6OJQ - chains A and K of the 3 polymer chains in the assembly; structure by electron microscopy, 3.67 A resolution.

[Chain A]
Molecule: Tubulin alpha-1B chain
Source organism: Bos taurus
UniProt: P81947 (TBA1B_BOVIN); numbering as in UniProt (aligned over 1-437)
Chain sequence (437 residues; each row starts with the number of its first residue):
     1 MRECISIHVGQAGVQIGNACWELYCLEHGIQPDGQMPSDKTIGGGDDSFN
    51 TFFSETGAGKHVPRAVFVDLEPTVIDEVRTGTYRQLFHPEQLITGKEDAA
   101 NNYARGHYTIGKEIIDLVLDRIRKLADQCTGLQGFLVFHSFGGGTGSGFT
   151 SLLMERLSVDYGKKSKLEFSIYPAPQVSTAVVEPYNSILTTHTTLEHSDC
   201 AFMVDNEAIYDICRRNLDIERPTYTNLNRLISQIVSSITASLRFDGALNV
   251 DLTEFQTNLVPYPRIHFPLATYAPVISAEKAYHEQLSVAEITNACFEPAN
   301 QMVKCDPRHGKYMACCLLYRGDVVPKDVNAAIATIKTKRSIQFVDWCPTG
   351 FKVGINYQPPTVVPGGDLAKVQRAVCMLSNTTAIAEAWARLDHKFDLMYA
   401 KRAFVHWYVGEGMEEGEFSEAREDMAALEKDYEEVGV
Disordered / not traced: 38-46
Ion coordination: Mg2+: E71 (together with GTP)
Residues lining bound ligands: GTP (guanosine-5'-triphosphate): G10, Q11, A12, Q15, I16, D69, E71, D98, A99, A100, N101, N102, S140, G142, G143, G144, T145, G146, I171, T179, E183, N206, Y224, L227, N228, I231

[Chain K]
Molecule: Kinesin-1 heavy chain
Source organism: Homo sapiens
UniProt: P33176 (KINH_HUMAN); residue numbers follow UniProt; this construct covers 8-324
Chain sequence (317 residues; numbered 8 to 324; the number before each row is that of its first residue):
     8 NIKVMCRFRPLNESEVNRGDKYIAKFQGEDTVVIASKPYAFDRVFQSSTS
    58 QEQVYNDAAKKIVKDVLEGYNGTIFAYGQTSSGKTHTMEGKLHDPEGMGI
   108 IPRIVQDIFNYIYSMDENLEFHIKVSYFEIYLDKIRDLLDVSKTNLSVHE
   158 DKNRVPYVKGATERFVSSPDEVMDTIDEGKSNRHVAVTNMNEHSSRSHSI
   208 FLINVKQENTQTEQKLSGKLYLVDLAGSEKVSKTGAEGAVLDEAKNINKS
   258 LSALGNVISALAEGSTYVPYRDSKMTRILQDSLGGNARTTIVICCSPSSY
   308 NESETKSTLLFGQRAKT
Disordered / not traced: 194-200
Differences from the reference sequence: conflict A65 (Cys in P33176), A168 (Cys in P33176), S174 (Cys in P33176), A294 (Cys in P33176)
UniProt features mapped onto this chain:
  - binding site (ATP): G85 to T92
  - cross-link: K213 (Glycyl lysine isopeptide (Lys-Gly) (interchain with G-Cter in SUMO2))

[How chain A and chain K interact]
Contacting residue pairs - 25 pairs, chain A then chain K:
  H107(A) - S239(K)
  Y108(A) - V238(K)
  Y108(A) - S239(K)
  Y108(A) - G242(K)
  Y108(A) - A243(K)  hydrogen bond (side chain-backbone)
  Y108(A) - L248(K)  hydrophobic
  T109(A) - K252(K)
  R402(A) - N263(K)
  R402(A) - R321(K)
  V409(A) - N255(K)
  V409(A) - K256(K)
  V409(A) - S259(K)
  G410(A) - K252(K)
  G410(A) - K256(K)
  E411(A) - K252(K)  salt bridge
  G412(A) - V238(K)
  G412(A) - N255(K)
  E414(A) - S235(K)
  E414(A) - E236(K)  hydrogen bond (side chain-backbone)
  E414(A) - K237(K)  hydrogen bond (side chain-backbone)
  E414(A) - N255(K)
  E414(A) - S314(K)  hydrogen bond
  G416(A) - L317(K)
  E417(A) - K237(K)  salt bridge
  E420(A) - K313(K)
Interface residues without a listed pair, chain A (17 interface residues in all): K112, A400, M413, E415, S419
Interface residues without a listed pair, chain K (18 interface residues in all): E244

[In short]
17 residues of chain A face 18 of chain K across their interface, with 4 hydrogen bonds and 2 salt bridges.
Among the polar pairs are E411(A)-K252(K), E417(A)-K237(K) and Y108(A)-A243(K). Bound to chain A: GTP. Curated
annotation (UniProt) lists 8 ATP-binding residues on chain K.
Chain A is Tubulin alpha-1B chain (Bos taurus) and chain K is Kinesin-1 heavy chain (Homo sapiens); the
structure, Monomeric kinesin-1 motor domain in no-nucleotide state bound to GMPCPP-stabilized microtubule, was
determined by electron microscopy.
